Entry 9CGJ (electron microscopy, 2.80 A resolution); this record covers chains E and B of the 5 polymer chains in the assembly.

== Chain E ==
Protein: ScFv16 protein
Source organism: Mus musculus
Notes: antibody fragment or engineered binder
Chain sequence (251 residues; row label = number of the first residue in the row; note: 2 numbers in that range are skipped by the numbering (no residue carries them; nothing is unmodelled there); a row labelled like 121A-121N holds insertion residues (121A, then the next letters in order)):
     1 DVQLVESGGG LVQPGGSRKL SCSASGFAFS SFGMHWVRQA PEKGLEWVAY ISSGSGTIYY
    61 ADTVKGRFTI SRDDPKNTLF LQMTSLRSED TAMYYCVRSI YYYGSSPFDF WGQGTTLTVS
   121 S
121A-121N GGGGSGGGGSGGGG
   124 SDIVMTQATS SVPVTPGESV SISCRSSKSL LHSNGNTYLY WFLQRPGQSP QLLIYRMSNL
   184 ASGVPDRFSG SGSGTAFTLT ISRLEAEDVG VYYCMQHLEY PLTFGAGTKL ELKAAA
Unresolved in the structure: 1, 121A-121N, 236-239
Disulfides: Cys147-Cys217

== Chain B ==
Protein: Guanine nucleotide-binding protein G(i) subunit alpha-1
Source organism: Homo sapiens
Notes: EC 3.6.5.-
Reference sequence: P63096 (GNAI1_HUMAN); numbering as in UniProt (aligned over 1-354)
Chain sequence (354 residues; each row starts with the number of its first residue):
     1 MGCTLSAEDK AAVERSKMID RNLREDGEKA AREVKLLLLG AGESGKNTIV KQMKIIHEAG
    61 YSEEECKQYK AVVYSNTIQS IIAIIRAMGR LKIDFGDSAR ADDARQLFVL AGAAEEGFMT
   121 AELAGVIKRL WKDSGVQACF NRSREYQLND SAAYYLNDLD RIAQPNYIPT QQDVLRTRVK
   181 TTGIVETHFT FKDLHFKMFD VGAQRSERKK WIHCFEGVTA IIFCVALSDY DLVLAEDEEM
   241 NRMHASMKLF DSICNNKWFT DTSIILFLNK KDLFEEKIKK SPLTICYPEY AGSNTYEEAA
   301 AYIQCQFEDL NKRKDTKEIY THFTCSTDTK NVQFVFDAVT DVIIKNNLKD CGLF
Unresolved in the structure: 1-4, 55-181, 235-239
Construct notes: engineered mutation Asn47 (Ser in P63096), Ala203 (Gly in P63096), Ala245 (Glu in P63096), Ser326 (Ala in P63096)
Swiss-Prot annotation at these positions:
  - region: Lys35 to Lys46, Thr48 (G1 motif), Asp173 to Thr181 (G2 motif), Phe196 to Gly202, Gln204, Arg205 (G3 motif), Ile265 to Asp272 (G4 motif), Thr324, Cys325, Thr327 to Thr329 (G5 motif)
  - binding site (GTP): Glu43 to Lys46, Thr48, Ser151, Leu175 to Thr181, Asp200 to Gly202, Gln204, Asn269 to Asp272
  - binding site (Mg(2+)): Thr181
  - modified residue: Arg178 (ADP-ribosylarginine), Gln204 (Deamidated glutamine), Cys351 (ADP-ribosylcysteine)
  - lipidation: Gly2 (N-myristoyl glycine), Cys3 (S-palmitoyl cysteine)
  - natural variant: Gly40 (G40C: In NEDHISB; G40R: In NEDHISB), Gly45 (G45D: In NEDHISB), Thr48 (T48I: In NEDHISB; T48K: In NEDHISB), Gln52 (Q52P: In NEDHISB), Ser75 (deletion: In NEDHISB; uncertain significance), Gln172 (deletion: In NEDHISB), Asp173 (D173V: In NEDHISB), Glu186 to Phe189 (deletion: In NEDHISB; uncertain significance), Cys224 (C224Y: In NEDHISB), Lys270 (K270N: In NEDHISB; K270R: In NEDHISB), Asp272 (D272G: In NEDHISB), Val332 (V332E: In NEDHISB; uncertain significance)
  - mutagenesis: Gly42 (G42R: Abolishes switch to an activated conformation and dissociation from beta and gamma subunits upon GTP binding. Abolishes interaction with RGS family members), Glu116 (E116L: Enhances interaction (inactive GDP-bound) with RGS14), Gln147 (Q147L: Enhances interaction (inactive GDP-bound) with RGS14)

== How chain E and chain B interact ==
Pairs across the interface (25):
  Ser52(E) - Glu14(B)  hydrogen bond
  Ser53(E) - Glu14(B)
  Ser53(E) - Met18(B)
  Gly54(E) - Met18(B)
  Gly56(E) - Glu14(B)
  Thr57(E) - Glu14(B)  hydrogen bond
  Ile100(E) - Arg15(B)
  Tyr101(E) - Glu8(B)
  Tyr101(E) - Ala11(B)  hydrophobic
  Tyr101(E) - Ala12(B)
  Tyr101(E) - Arg15(B)
  Tyr102(E) - Arg15(B)
  Pro107(E) - Glu8(B)
  His155(E) - Ser6(B)
  Asn157(E) - Ser6(B)
  Asn157(E) - Asp9(B)  hydrogen bond
  Tyr161(E) - Ser6(B)  hydrogen bond
  Tyr161(E) - Glu8(B)
  Tyr161(E) - Asp9(B)
  Tyr163(E) - Glu8(B)  hydrogen bond
  Arg179(E) - Glu8(B)  salt bridge
  His220(E) - Ala7(B)
  His220(E) - Glu8(B)
  Leu221(E) - Ala7(B)
  Tyr223(E) - Ala7(B)  hydrophobic
Interface residues without a listed pair, chain E (19 interface residues in all): Ser31, Tyr50
Interface residues without a listed pair, chain B (10 interface residues in all): Leu5

== Summary ==
19 residues of chain E face 10 of chain B across their interface, with 5 hydrogen bonds and 1 salt bridge.
Polar contacts include Arg179(E)-Glu8(B), Ser52(E)-Glu14(B) and Thr57(E)-Glu14(B). Curated annotation
(UniProt) lists 21 GTP-binding residues, Mg2+-binding residue Thr181(B) and 3 mutagenesis sites on chain B.
Chain E is ScFv16 protein (Mus musculus) and chain B is Guanine nucleotide-binding protein G(i) subunit
alpha-1 (Homo sapiens); the structure, CryoEM structure of delta opioid receptor bound to G proteins and a
partial agonist, was determined by electron microscopy together with 9CGK from the same study.
